Entry 6F2R (X-ray diffraction, 3.90 A resolution); this record covers chains Q and 1 of the 7 polymer chains in the assembly.

Chain Q:
Protein: Heat shock protein beta-3, Heat shock protein beta-2
Organism: Homo sapiens
Reference sequence: Q12988 (HSPB3_HUMAN); residue numbers follow UniProt; this construct covers 1-149
Sequence (161 residues; row label = number of the first residue in the row):
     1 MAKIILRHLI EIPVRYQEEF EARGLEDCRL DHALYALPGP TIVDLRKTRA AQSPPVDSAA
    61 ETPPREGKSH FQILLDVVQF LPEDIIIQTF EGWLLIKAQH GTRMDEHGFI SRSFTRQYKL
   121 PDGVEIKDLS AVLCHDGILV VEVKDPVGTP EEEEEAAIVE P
Not modelled in the structure: 11-65, 145-161
Curated features (UniProtKB/Swiss-Prot):
  - natural variant: Arg7 (R7S: In HMND4)
What the authors report for this chain:
  - disease-associated variants - R116P: abolished binding to HspB2
  - disease-associated variants - Y118H (citing earlier work)

Chain 1:
Protein: Unknown peptide from HspB2 or HspB3
Organism: Homo sapiens
Sequence (5 residues; row label = number of the first residue in the row; X marks 5 residues of unknown identity (built as UNK)):
     1 XXXXX

Chain Q / chain 1 interface:
Chain Q residues in contact with chain 1, 7 residues: Pro82, Ile87, Gln88, Thr89, Ala131, Val132, Leu133

In short:
No residue of chain Q is in contact with chain 1. The paper reports that R116P of chain Q abolishes binding to
HspB2.
Here chain Q is Heat shock protein beta-3, Heat shock protein beta-2 and chain 1 is Unknown peptide from HspB2
or HspB3, both from Homo sapiens. Entry 6F2R (A heterotetramer of human HspB2 and HspB3) was determined by
X-ray diffraction.
